Entry 7VAP (electron microscopy, 3.00 A resolution); this record covers chains C and F of the 12 polymer chains in the assembly.

# Chain C
Name: V-type ATP synthase alpha chain
Source organism: Thermus thermophilus HB8
Notes: EC 7.1.2.2
UniProtKB: Q56403 (VATA_THET8); residue numbers follow UniProt; this construct covers 1-578
Chain sequence (578 residues; each row starts with the number of its first residue):
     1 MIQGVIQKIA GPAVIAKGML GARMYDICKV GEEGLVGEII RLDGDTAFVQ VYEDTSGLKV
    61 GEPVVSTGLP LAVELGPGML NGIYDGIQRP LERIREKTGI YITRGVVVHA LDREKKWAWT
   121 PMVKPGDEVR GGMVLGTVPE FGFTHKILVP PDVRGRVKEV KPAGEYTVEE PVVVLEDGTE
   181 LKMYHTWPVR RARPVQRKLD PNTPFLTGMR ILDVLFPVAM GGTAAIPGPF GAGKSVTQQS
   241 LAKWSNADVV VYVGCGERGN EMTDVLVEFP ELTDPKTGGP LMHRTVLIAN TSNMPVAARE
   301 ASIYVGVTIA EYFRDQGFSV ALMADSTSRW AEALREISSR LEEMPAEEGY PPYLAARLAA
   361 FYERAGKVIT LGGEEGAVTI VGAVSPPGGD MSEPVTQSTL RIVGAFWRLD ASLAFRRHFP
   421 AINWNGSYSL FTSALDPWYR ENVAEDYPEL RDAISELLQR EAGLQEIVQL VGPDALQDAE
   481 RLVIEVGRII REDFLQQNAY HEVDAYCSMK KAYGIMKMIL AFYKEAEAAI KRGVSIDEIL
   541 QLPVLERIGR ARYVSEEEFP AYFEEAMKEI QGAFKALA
Construct notes: conflict Ala-232 (Ser in Q56403), Ser-235 (Thr in Q56403)
Metal / ion sites: Mg2+: Ser-235 (together with ATP)
Residues lining bound ligands: ATP (adenosine-5'-triphosphate): Pro-229, Phe-230, Gly-231, Ala-232, Gly-233, Lys-234, Ser-235, Val-236, Glu-257, Arg-258, Glu-261, Phe-419, Pro-420, Gln-497, Asn-498, Ala-499, Tyr-500

# Chain F
Name: V-type ATP synthase beta chain
Source organism: Thermus thermophilus HB8
UniProtKB: Q56404 (VATB_THET8); residues 1-478 here = UniProt positions 1-478
Chain sequence (478 residues; numbered 1 to 478; the number before each row is that of its first residue):
     1 MDLLKKEYTG ITYISGPLLF VENAKDLAYG AIVDIKDGTG RVRGGQVIEV SEEYAVIQVF
    61 EETTGLDLAT TSVSLVEDVA RLGVSKEMLG RRFNGIGKPI DGLPPITPEK RLPITGLPLN
   121 PVARRKPEQF IQTGISTIDV MNTLVRGQKL PIFSGSGLPA NEIAAQIARQ ATVRPDLSGE
   181 GEKEEPFAVV FAAMGITQRE LSYFIQEFER TGALSRSVLF LNKADDPTIE RILTPRMALT
   241 VAEYLAFEHD YHVLVILTDM TNYCEALREI GAAREEIPGR RGYPGYMYTD LATIYERAGV
   301 VEGKKGSVTQ IPILSMPDDD RTHPIPDLTG YITEGQIQLS RELHRKGIYP PIDPLPSLSR
   361 LMNNGVGKGK TREDHKQVSD QLYSAYANGV DIRKLVAIIG EDALTENDRR YLQFADAFER
   421 FFINQGQQNR SIEESLQIAW ALLSMLPQGE LKRISKDHIG KYYGQKLEEI WGAPQALD
Not modelled in the structure: 1, 473-478
Residues lining bound ligands: ADP (adenosine-5'-diphosphate): Leu-358, Arg-360, Asn-363

# How chain C and chain F interact
Residue-residue contacts - 48 pairs, chain C then chain F:
  Leu-20(C) with Leu-68(F), hydrophobic
  Gly-21(C) with Asp-67(F); Ala-69(F)
  Ala-22(C) with Asp-67(F)
  Arg-23(C) with Gly-65(F); Leu-66(F); Asp-67(F)
  Met-24(C) with Thr-63(F); Gly-65(F), hydrogen bond (backbone-backbone); Leu-66(F), hydrogen bond (backbone-backbone)
  Tyr-25(C) with Thr-64(F)
  Arg-41(C) with Tyr-13(F), hydrogen bond; Ile-14(F); Ser-15(F), hydrogen bond
  Leu-42(C) with Tyr-13(F); Ile-14(F), hydrogen bond (backbone-backbone); Leu-66(F); Leu-68(F), hydrophobic
  Asp-43(C) with Thr-12(F); Tyr-13(F)
  Gly-44(C) with Thr-12(F), hydrogen bond (backbone-backbone); Leu-68(F)
  Asp-200(C) with Ser-202(F), hydrogen bond; Gln-206(F)
  Met-344(C) with Ala-272(F); Glu-275(F); Glu-276(F)
  Glu-347(C) with Arg-281(F)
  Pro-352(C) with Glu-269(F); Ala-272(F), hydrophobic
  Tyr-353(C) with Glu-269(F)
  Ala-356(C) with Thr-228(F); Glu-269(F)
  Glu-363(C) with Thr-197(F); Gln-198(F); Ala-224(F)
  Ser-392(C) with Asp-318(F)
  Gln-397(C) with Pro-317(F); Asp-318(F)
  Leu-400(C) with Ser-156(F)
  Arg-401(C) with Thr-261(F); Glu-265(F)
  Val-403(C) with Arg-199(F)
  Asn-425(C) with Arg-345(F), hydrogen bond (backbone-side chain)
  Gly-426(C) with Arg-345(F)
  Leu-430(C) with Arg-199(F)
  Gln-459(C) with Arg-345(F), hydrogen bond (side chain-backbone)
  Leu-470(C) with Ala-397(F)
Also at the interface, not in a pair above, chain C (35 interface residues in all): Ile-40, Lys-198, Ala-346, Ala-359, Ile-402, Gly-404, Tyr-428, Phe-431
Also at the interface, not in a pair above, chain F (34 interface residues in all): Gly-157, Asp-225, Arg-268, His-323

# In short
35 residues of chain C face 34 of chain F across their interface, with 9 hydrogen bonds. Among the polar pairs
are Arg-41(C)/Tyr-13(F), Arg-41(C)/Ser-15(F) and Asp-200(C)/Ser-202(F). Ligands of chain C: ATP. Ligands of
chain F: ADP.
Chain C is V-type ATP synthase alpha chain and chain F is V-type ATP synthase beta chain, both from Thermus
thermophilus HB8; the structure, V1EG of V/A-ATPase from Thermus thermophilus, high ATP, state2-2, was
determined by electron microscopy (same publication as 7VAI, 7VAJ, 7VAK, 7VAL, 7VAM, 7VAN and 11 further
entries).
